Entry 6UU6 (X-ray diffraction, 4.20 A resolution (low resolution: residue-level contacts below are approximate; hydrogen-bond / salt-bridge calls are withheld)); this record covers chains DDD and 222 of the 9 polymer chains in the assembly.

[Chain DDD]
Molecule: DNA-directed RNA polymerase subunit beta'
Source organism: Escherichia coli
Notes: EC 2.7.7.6
UniProtKB: P0A8T7 (RPOC_ECOLI); residues 1-1407 here = UniProt positions 1-1407
Sequence (1407 residues; row label = number of the first residue in the row):
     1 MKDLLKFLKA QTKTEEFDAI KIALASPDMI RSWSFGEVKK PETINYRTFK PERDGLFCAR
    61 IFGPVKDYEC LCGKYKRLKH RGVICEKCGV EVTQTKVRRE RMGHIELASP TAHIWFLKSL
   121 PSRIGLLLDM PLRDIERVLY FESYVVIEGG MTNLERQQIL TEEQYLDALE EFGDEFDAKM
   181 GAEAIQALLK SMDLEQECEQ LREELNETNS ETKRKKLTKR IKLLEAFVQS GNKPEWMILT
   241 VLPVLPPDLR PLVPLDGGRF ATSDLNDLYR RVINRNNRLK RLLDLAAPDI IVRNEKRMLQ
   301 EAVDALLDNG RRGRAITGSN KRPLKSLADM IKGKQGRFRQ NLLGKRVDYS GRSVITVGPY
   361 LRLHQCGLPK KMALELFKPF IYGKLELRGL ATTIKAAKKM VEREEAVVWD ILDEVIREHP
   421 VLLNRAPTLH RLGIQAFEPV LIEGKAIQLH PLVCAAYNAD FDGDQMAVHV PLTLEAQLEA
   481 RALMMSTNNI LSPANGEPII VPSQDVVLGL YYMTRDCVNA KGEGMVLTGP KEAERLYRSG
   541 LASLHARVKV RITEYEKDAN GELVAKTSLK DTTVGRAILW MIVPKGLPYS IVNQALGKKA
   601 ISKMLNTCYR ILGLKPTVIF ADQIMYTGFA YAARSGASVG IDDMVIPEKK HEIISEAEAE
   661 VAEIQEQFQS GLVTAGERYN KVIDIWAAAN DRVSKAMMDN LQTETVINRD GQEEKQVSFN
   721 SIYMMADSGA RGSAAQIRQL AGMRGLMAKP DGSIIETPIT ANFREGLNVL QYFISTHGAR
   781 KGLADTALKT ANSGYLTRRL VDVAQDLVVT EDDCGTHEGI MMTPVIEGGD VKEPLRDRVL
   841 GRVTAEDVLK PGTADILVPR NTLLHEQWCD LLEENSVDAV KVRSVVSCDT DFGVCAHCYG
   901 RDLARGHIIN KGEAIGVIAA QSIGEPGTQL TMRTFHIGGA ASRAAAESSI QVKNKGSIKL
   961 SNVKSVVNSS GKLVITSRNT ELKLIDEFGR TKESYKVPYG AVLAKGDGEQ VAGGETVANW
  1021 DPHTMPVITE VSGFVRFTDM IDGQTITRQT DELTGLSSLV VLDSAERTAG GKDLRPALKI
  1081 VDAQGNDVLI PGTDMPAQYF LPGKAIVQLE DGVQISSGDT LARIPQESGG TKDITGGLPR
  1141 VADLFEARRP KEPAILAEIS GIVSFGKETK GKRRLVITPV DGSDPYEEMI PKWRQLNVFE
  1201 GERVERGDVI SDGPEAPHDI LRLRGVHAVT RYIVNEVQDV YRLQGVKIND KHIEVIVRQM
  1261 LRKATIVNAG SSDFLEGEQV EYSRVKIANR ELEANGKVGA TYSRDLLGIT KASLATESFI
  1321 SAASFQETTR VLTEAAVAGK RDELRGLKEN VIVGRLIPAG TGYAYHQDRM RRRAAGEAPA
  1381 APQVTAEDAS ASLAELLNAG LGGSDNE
Unresolved in the structure: 1-14, 1377-1407
Bound ions: Zn2+ site 1: Cys72, Cys85, Cys88; Mg2+ site 1: Asp460, Asp462, Asp464 (together with UTP); Mg2+ site 2: Asp460 (together with UTP); Zn2+ site 2: Cys814, Cys898
Ligand contacts: UTP: Arg425, Ala426, Pro427, Asn458, Asp460, Asp462, Asp464, Thr786, Gln929, Met932, Arg933, His936
UniProt features mapped onto this chain:
  - binding site (Zn(2+)): Cys70, Cys72, Cys85, Cys88, Cys814, Cys888, Cys895, Cys898
  - binding site (Mg(2+)): Asp460, Asp462, Asp464
  - modified residue: Lys983 (N6-acetyllysine)
  - mutagenesis: Gln504 (Q504P: Resistant to antibiotics salinamide A and B), Asn690 (N690D: Resistant to antibiotics salinamide A and B), Met697 (M697V: Resistant to antibiotics salinamide A and B), Ala735 (A735T: Resistant to antibiotics salinamide A and B), Arg738 (R738C/H/P/S: Resistant to antibiotics salinamide A and B), Ala748 (A748E: Resistant to antibiotics salinamide A and B), Pro758 (P758S/T: Resistant to antibiotics salinamide A and B), Phe763 (F763C: Resistant to antibiotics salinamide A and B), Ser775 (S775A: Resistant to antibiotics salinamide A and B), Ala779 (A779T/V: Resistant to antibiotics salinamide A and B), Arg780 (R780C: Resistant to antibiotics salinamide A and B), Gly782 (G782A/C: Resistant to antibiotics salinamide A and B), 1 further mutagenesis entry in UniProt

[Chain 222]
Molecule: Synthetic DNA 50-mer (promoter template strand)
Sequence (50 nucleotides; row label = number of the first residue in the row):
     3 TCCGCGTCAG ACTCGTAGGA TTATAGCATA CGTGAGGTGG GATGTCAAGG
Unresolved in the structure: 20-21, 40-52

[How chain DDD and chain 222 interact]
Pairs across the interface - 25 pairs, chain DDD then chain 222:
  Lys87(DDD) with DG36(222)
  Leu120(DDD) with DC7(222)
  Arg259(DDD) with DA22(222)
  Arg311(DDD) with DG8(222)
  Ser319(DDD) with DA22(222)
  Lys332(DDD) with DG8(222)
  Lys334(DDD) with DA11(222); DG12(222)
  Arg339(DDD) with DC10(222); DG12(222)
  Arg346(DDD) with DC14(222)
  Ala787(DDD) with DA11(222)
  Thr790(DDD) with DA11(222)
  Ala791(DDD) with DC10(222); DA11(222)
  Gly794(DDD) with DA11(222)
  Tyr795(DDD) with DT9(222); DC10(222); DA11(222)
  Arg798(DDD) with DC10(222)
  Gln1326(DDD) with DT9(222)
  Glu1327(DDD) with DT9(222)
  Thr1329(DDD) with DG8(222)
  Arg1330(DDD) with DC7(222); DG8(222)
Interface residues without a listed pair, chain DDD (24 interface residues in all): Asn320, Arg352, Ala426, Pro427, Thr1328
Interface residues without a listed pair, chain 222 (11 interface residues in all): DA13, DA19

[Overview]
Chain DDD and chain 222 form an interface of 24 and 11 residues respectively. Chain DDD binds UTP. Curated
annotation (UniProt) lists 8 Zn2+-binding residues, 3 Mg2+-binding residues and 13 mutagenesis sites on chain
DDD.
Here chain DDD is DNA-directed RNA polymerase subunit beta' (Escherichia coli) and chain 222 is Synthetic DNA
50-mer (promoter template strand). Entry 6UU6 (E. coli sigma-S transcription initiation complex with a 4-nt
RNA and a UTP ("Old" crystal soaked ...) was determined by X-ray diffraction, deposited together with 6UTV,
6UTW, 6UTX, 6UTY, 6UTZ, 6UU0 and 11 further entries.
